Entry 1RYP (X-ray diffraction, 1.90 A resolution); this record covers chains O and U of the 28 polymer chains in the assembly.

Chain O:
Name: 20S proteasome
Organism: Saccharomyces cerevisiae
Notes: EC 3.4.99.46; engineered mutation(s): CHAINS H, V, T1A, CHAIN L, Z, K33R
UniProt: P21243 (PSA6_YEAST); residue numbers follow UniProt; this construct covers 10-252
Sequence (243 residues; row label = number of the first residue in the row):
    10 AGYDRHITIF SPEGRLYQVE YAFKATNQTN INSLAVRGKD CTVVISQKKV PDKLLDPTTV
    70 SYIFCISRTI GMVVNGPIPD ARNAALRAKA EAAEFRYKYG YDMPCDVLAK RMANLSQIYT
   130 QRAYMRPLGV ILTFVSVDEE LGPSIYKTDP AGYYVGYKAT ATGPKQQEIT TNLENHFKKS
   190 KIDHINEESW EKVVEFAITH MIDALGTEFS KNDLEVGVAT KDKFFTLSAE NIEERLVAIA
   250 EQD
Bound ions: Mg2+ site 1: Thr17, Tyr128, Arg131, Met134; Mg2+ site 2 near Ala132 (its only coordinating residue here)

Chain U:
Name: 20S proteasome
Organism: Saccharomyces cerevisiae
Notes: EC 3.4.99.46; engineered mutation(s): CHAINS H, V, T1A, CHAIN L, Z, K33R
UniProt: P21242 (PSA3_YEAST); residues 4-247 here = UniProt positions 4-247
Sequence (244 residues; numbered 4 to 247; the number before each row is that of its first residue):
     4 GTGYDLSNSV FSPDGRNFQV EYAVKAVENG TTSIGIKCND GVVFAVEKLI TSKLLVPQKN
    64 VKIQVVDRHI GCVYSGLIPD GRHLVNRGRE EAASFKKLYK TPIPIPAFAD RLGQYVQAHT
   124 LYNSVRPFGV STIFGGVDKN GAHLYMLEPS GSYWGYKGAA TGKGRQSAKA ELEKLVDHHP
   184 EGLSAREAVK QAAKIIYLAH EDNKEKDFEL EISWCSLSET NGLHKFVKGD LLQEAIDFAQ
   244 KEIN

Interface between chain O and chain U:
Contacting residue pairs - 61 pairs, chain O then chain U:
  Arg14(O) - Tyr7(U)
  His15(O) - Thr5(U)  hydrogen bond (side chain-backbone)
  His15(O) - Gly6(U)
  His15(O) - Tyr7(U)
  His15(O) - Val13(U)
  Gln27(O) - Val13(U)
  Gln27(O) - Phe14(U)  hydrogen bond (side chain-backbone)
  Tyr30(O) - Tyr7(U)  hydrogen bond
  Tyr30(O) - Phe14(U)
  Tyr30(O) - Ser15(U)
  Tyr30(O) - Pro16(U)  hydrophobic
  Tyr30(O) - Gly18(U)
  Ala31(O) - Phe14(U)  hydrophobic
  Ala34(O) - Phe14(U)  hydrophobic
  Ala34(O) - Gly18(U)
  Gln37(O) - Gly18(U)
  Asp61(O) - Lys172(U)  salt bridge
  Lys62(O) - Glu176(U)  salt bridge
  Lys62(O) - Asp180(U)  salt bridge
  Leu63(O) - Tyr159(U)
  Leu63(O) - Lys160(U)  hydrogen bond (backbone-backbone)
  Leu63(O) - Gly161(U)
  Leu63(O) - Lys172(U)
  Leu63(O) - Leu175(U)  hydrophobic
  Leu63(O) - Glu176(U)
  Leu64(O) - Trp157(U)  hydrophobic
  Leu64(O) - Gly158(U)
  Leu64(O) - Tyr159(U)
  Leu64(O) - Lys160(U)
  Asp65(O) - Lys40(U)  salt bridge
  Asp65(O) - Gly158(U)  hydrogen bond (backbone-backbone)
  Thr68(O) - Trp157(U)
  Thr68(O) - Gly158(U)  hydrogen bond (side chain-backbone)
  Val69(O) - Trp157(U)  hydrophobic
  Ser70(O) - Trp157(U)
  Tyr71(O) - Trp157(U)
  Ile87(O) - Ser155(U)
  Ile87(O) - Trp157(U)  hydrophobic
  Pro88(O) - Gln120(U)
  Pro88(O) - Ser153(U)
  Pro88(O) - Gly154(U)
  Asp89(O) - Gln120(U)
  Arg91(O) - Asp113(U)
  Arg91(O) - Gln117(U)  hydrogen bond (backbone-side chain)
  Arg91(O) - Tyr156(U)  hydrogen bond (side chain-backbone)
  Arg91(O) - Trp157(U)
  Asn92(O) - Gln117(U)
  Asn92(O) - Gln120(U)  hydrogen bond
  Leu95(O) - Gln117(U)
  Tyr133(O) - Leu124(U)
  Tyr133(O) - Tyr125(U)
  Met134(O) - Tyr125(U)  hydrophobic
  Arg135(O) - Ser12(U)
  Arg135(O) - Phe14(U)
  Arg135(O) - Gln120(U)
  Arg135(O) - Thr123(U)  hydrogen bond (side chain-backbone)
  Arg135(O) - Leu124(U)
  Pro136(O) - Phe14(U)
  Leu137(O) - Gln120(U)
  Leu137(O) - Leu124(U)  hydrophobic
  Gly138(O) - Phe14(U)
Other interface residues (no listed pair), chain O (30 interface residues in all): Lys33, Pro66
Other interface residues (no listed pair), chain U (31 interface residues in all): Tyr148, Val179

Summary:
The interface between chain O and chain U involves 30 residues on one side and 31 on the other, with 10
hydrogen bonds and 4 salt bridges. Polar contacts include Asp61(O)-Lys172(U), Lys62(O)-Glu176(U) and
Lys62(O)-Asp180(U). Thr17(O), Tyr128(O), Arg131(O) and Met134(O) form the Mg2+ site 1.
Chain O is 20S proteasome and chain U is 20S proteasome, both from Saccharomyces cerevisiae; the structure,
Crystal structure of the 20S proteasome from yeast at 2.4 angstroms resolution, was determined by X-ray
diffraction.
